7PF6 - chains G and J of the 11 polymer chains in the assembly; structure by electron microscopy, 4.00 A resolution.

[Chain G]
Protein: Histone H2A type 1-B/E
From: Homo sapiens
Reference sequence: P04908 (H2A1B_HUMAN); residues 0-129 here correspond to UniProt positions 1-130 (UniProt number = residue number + 1)
Chain sequence (147 residues; numbered -17 to 129; the number before each row is that of its first residue; numbers below 1 keep their minus sign (His-17 is residue -17)):
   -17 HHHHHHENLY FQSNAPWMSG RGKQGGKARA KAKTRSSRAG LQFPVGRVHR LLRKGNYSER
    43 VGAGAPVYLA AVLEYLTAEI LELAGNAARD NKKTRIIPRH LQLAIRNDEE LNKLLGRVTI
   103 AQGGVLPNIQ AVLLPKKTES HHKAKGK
Disordered / not traced: -17 to 9, 119-129
Sequence notes: expression tag (-17 to -1)
Curated features (UniProtKB/Swiss-Prot):
  - modified residue: Ser1 (N-acetylserine), Arg3 (Citrulline), Lys5 (N6-(2-hydroxyisobutyryl)lysine), Lys9 (N6-(2-hydroxyisobutyryl)lysine), Lys13 (N6-(beta-hydroxybutyryl)lysine), Lys36 (N6-(2-hydroxyisobutyryl)lysine), Lys74 (N6-(2-hydroxyisobutyryl)lysine), Lys75 (N6-(2-hydroxyisobutyryl)lysine), Lys95 (N6-(2-hydroxyisobutyryl)lysine), Gln104 (N5-methylglutamine), Lys118 (N6-(2-hydroxyisobutyryl)lysine), Lys119 (N6-crotonyllysine), Thr120 (Phosphothreonine), Lys125 (N6-crotonyllysine)
  - cross-link (Glycyl lysine isopeptide (Lys-Gly)): Lys13 (interchain with G-Cter in ubiquitin), Lys15 (interchain with G-Cter in ubiquitin), Lys119 (interchain with G-Cter in ubiquitin)

[Chain J]
Molecule: 167-nt DNA strand
From: synthetic construct
Sequence (167 nucleotides; each row starts with the number of its first residue):
   572 TACTTACATG ACAGGATGTA TATATCTGAC ACGTGCCTGG AGACTAGGGA GTAATCCCCT
   632 TGGCGGTTAA AACGCGGGGG ACAGCGCGTA CGTGCGTTTA AGCGGTGCTA GAGCTGTCTA
   692 CGACCAATTG AGCGGCCTCG GCACCGGGAT TCTCCAGGCG GCCAGTG

[How chain G and chain J interact]
Residue-residue contacts - 17 pairs, chain G then chain J:
  Arg11(G) - DA698(J)  base contact
  Arg11(G) - DT699(J)  hydrogen bond to the sugar
  Arg11(G) - DT700(J)  hydrogen bond to the sugar
  Ala14(G) - DG701(J)  sugar contact
  Arg35(G) - DA694(J)  salt bridge to the phosphate
  Arg35(G) - DC695(J)  salt bridge to the phosphate
  Glu41(G) - DA694(J)  phosphate contact
  Arg42(G) - DG693(J)  hydrogen bond to the sugar
  Arg42(G) - DA694(J)  phosphate contact
  Val43(G) - DG693(J)  phosphate contact
  Val43(G) - DA694(J)  hydrogen bond to the phosphate
  Gly44(G) - DG693(J)  phosphate contact
  Ala45(G) - DG693(J)  hydrogen bond to the phosphate
  Lys75(G) - DC713(J)  phosphate contact
  Thr76(G) - DG712(J)  hydrogen bond to the phosphate
  Thr76(G) - DC713(J)  hydrogen bond to the phosphate
  Arg77(G) - DC713(J)  hydrogen bond to the phosphate
Interface residues without a listed pair, chain G (12 interface residues in all): His31

[Overview]
12 residues of chain G face 9 of chain J across their interface; the contacts include 8 hydrogen bonds and 2
salt bridges. Among the polar pairs are Arg11(G)-DT699(J), Arg11(G)-DT700(J) and Arg42(G)-DG693(J).
Chain G is Histone H2A type 1-B/E (Homo sapiens) and chain J is a 167-nt DNA strand (synthetic construct); the
structure, Nucleosome 1 of the 4x187 nucleosome array containing H1, was determined by electron microscopy
together with 7PET, 7PEU, 7PEV, 7PEW, 7PEX, 7PEY and 16 further entries from the same study.
